PDB entry 5IVN | X-ray diffraction, 1.00 A resolution | chains A and B

# Chain A
Molecule: BC2-nanobody
From: Vicugna pacos
Notes: antibody fragment or engineered binder
Amino-acid sequence (131 residues; each row starts with the number of its first residue):
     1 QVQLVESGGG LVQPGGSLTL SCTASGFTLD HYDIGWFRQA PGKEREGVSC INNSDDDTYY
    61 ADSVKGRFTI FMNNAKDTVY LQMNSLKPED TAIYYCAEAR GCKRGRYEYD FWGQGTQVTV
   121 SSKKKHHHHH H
Unresolved in the structure: 124-131
Disulfide bonds: Cys-22/Cys-96, Cys-50/Cys-102
From the paper describing this entry:
  - contacts within the chain: Glu-44/Arg-106
  - conformationally variable residues (side-chain flip): Arg-106, Tyr-107
  - mutagenesis - C50A/C102S: abolished binding to GFPBC2T
  - mutagenesis - R106E (10-fold), R106S (10-fold): decreased binding to GFPBC2T

# Chain B
Molecule: Cadherin derived peptide
Reference sequence: G9GAG7 (G9GAG7_HUMAN); residues 1-12 here correspond to UniProt positions 16-27 (UniProt number = residue number + 15)
Amino-acid sequence (12 residues; numbered 1 to 12; the number before each row is that of its first residue):
     1 PDRKAAVSHW QQ
Modified residues: Pro-1 (1-acetyl-L-proline; N7P); Gln-12 (L-glutamamide; 6E4)
From the paper describing this entry:
  - specificity-determining residues: Arg-3, Ala-6, Ser-8, Trp-10

# How chain A and chain B interact
Pairs across the interface - 50 pairs, chain A then chain B:
  Trp-36(A) / Trp-10(B)
  Phe-37(A) / Ala-6(B)  hydrophobic
  Phe-37(A) / Trp-10(B)  hydrophobic
  Gln-39(A) / Lys-4(B)
  Glu-44(A) / Val-7(B)
  Arg-45(A) / Lys-4(B)
  Arg-45(A) / Ala-6(B)
  Arg-45(A) / Val-7(B)  hydrogen bond (backbone-backbone)
  Glu-46(A) / Val-7(B)
  Gly-47(A) / Val-7(B)  hydrogen bond (backbone-backbone)
  Gly-47(A) / Trp-10(B)
  Val-48(A) / Trp-10(B)
  Ser-49(A) / Trp-10(B)
  Cys-50(A) / Trp-10(B)  hydrophobic
  Asp-57(A) / Gln-12(B)
  Thr-58(A) / Gln-12(B)
  Tyr-59(A) / Trp-10(B)  hydrophobic
  Tyr-59(A) / Gln-11(B)
  Tyr-59(A) / Gln-12(B)
  Tyr-60(A) / Trp-10(B)
  Tyr-60(A) / Gln-11(B)  hydrogen bond (backbone-backbone)
  Ala-61(A) / Trp-10(B)
  Lys-65(A) / Gln-11(B)  hydrogen bond (side chain-backbone)
  Lys-65(A) / Gln-12(B)
  Cys-102(A) / Trp-10(B)  hydrogen bond (backbone-side chain)
  Lys-103(A) / Ser-8(B)  hydrogen bond (backbone-side chain)
  Lys-103(A) / Trp-10(B)  hydrogen bond (backbone-side chain)
  Arg-104(A) / Ser-8(B)
  Arg-104(A) / Trp-10(B)
  Gly-105(A) / Ala-6(B)
  Gly-105(A) / Val-7(B)
  Gly-105(A) / Ser-8(B)  hydrogen bond (backbone-backbone)
  Arg-106(A) / Ala-6(B)
  Arg-106(A) / Val-7(B)
  Tyr-107(A) / Ala-5(B)
  Tyr-107(A) / Ala-6(B)  hydrogen bond (backbone-backbone)
  Glu-108(A) / Arg-3(B)  salt bridge
  Glu-108(A) / Lys-4(B)
  Tyr-109(A) / Asp-2(B)
  Tyr-109(A) / Arg-3(B)
  Tyr-109(A) / Lys-4(B)  hydrogen bond (backbone-backbone)
  Tyr-109(A) / Ala-6(B)
  Tyr-109(A) / Ser-8(B)
  Asp-110(A) / Pro-1(B)
  Asp-110(A) / Asp-2(B)
  Asp-110(A) / Arg-3(B)  salt bridge
  Phe-111(A) / Pro-1(B)
  Phe-111(A) / Asp-2(B)  hydrogen bond (backbone-backbone)
  Phe-111(A) / Lys-4(B)
  Trp-112(A) / Pro-1(B)
Interface residues without a listed pair, chain A (29 interface residues in all): Gly-35, Ala-99
Interface residues without a listed pair, chain B (12 interface residues in all): His-9
The authors on this interface:
  - residue pairs: Cys-50(A)/Trp-10(B), Cys-102(A)/Trp-10(B) (backbone contact), Lys-103(A)/Ser-8(B) (backbone contact), Tyr-109(A)/Ser-8(B) (water-mediated contact), Asp-110(A)/Arg-3(B) (salt bridge)
  - interface residues, chain B: Ala-6(B)

# Summary
Chain A and chain B form an interface of 29 and 12 residues respectively; the contacts include 11 hydrogen
bonds and 2 salt bridges. Among the polar pairs are Glu-108(A)/Arg-3(B), Asp-110(A)/Arg-3(B) and
Lys-65(A)/Gln-11(B). The paper describes a contact between Cys-50(A) and Trp-10(B); backbone contacts between
Cys-102(A) and Trp-10(B) and Lys-103(A) and Ser-8(B); a water-mediated contact between Tyr-109(A) and
Ser-8(B). From the paper: R106E and R106S of chain A reduce binding to GFPBC2T; the interface residue
Ala-6(B).
Here chain A is BC2-nanobody (Vicugna pacos) and chain B is Cadherin derived peptide. Entry 5IVN (BC2 nanobody
in complex with the BC2 peptide tag) was determined by X-ray diffraction, deposited together with 5IVO.
